Entry 8X2J (electron microscopy, 2.70 A resolution); this record covers chains B and C of the 8 polymer chains in the assembly.

Chain B:
Molecule: Fe-S-cluster-containing hydrogenase components 1-like protein
Organism: Chloroflexus aurantiacus (strain ATCC 29366 / DSM 635 / J-10-fl)
Reference sequence: A9WEV3 (A9WEV3_CHLAA); residue numbers follow UniProt; this construct covers 1-1029
Amino-acid sequence (1029 residues; numbered 1 to 1029; the number before each row is that of its first residue):
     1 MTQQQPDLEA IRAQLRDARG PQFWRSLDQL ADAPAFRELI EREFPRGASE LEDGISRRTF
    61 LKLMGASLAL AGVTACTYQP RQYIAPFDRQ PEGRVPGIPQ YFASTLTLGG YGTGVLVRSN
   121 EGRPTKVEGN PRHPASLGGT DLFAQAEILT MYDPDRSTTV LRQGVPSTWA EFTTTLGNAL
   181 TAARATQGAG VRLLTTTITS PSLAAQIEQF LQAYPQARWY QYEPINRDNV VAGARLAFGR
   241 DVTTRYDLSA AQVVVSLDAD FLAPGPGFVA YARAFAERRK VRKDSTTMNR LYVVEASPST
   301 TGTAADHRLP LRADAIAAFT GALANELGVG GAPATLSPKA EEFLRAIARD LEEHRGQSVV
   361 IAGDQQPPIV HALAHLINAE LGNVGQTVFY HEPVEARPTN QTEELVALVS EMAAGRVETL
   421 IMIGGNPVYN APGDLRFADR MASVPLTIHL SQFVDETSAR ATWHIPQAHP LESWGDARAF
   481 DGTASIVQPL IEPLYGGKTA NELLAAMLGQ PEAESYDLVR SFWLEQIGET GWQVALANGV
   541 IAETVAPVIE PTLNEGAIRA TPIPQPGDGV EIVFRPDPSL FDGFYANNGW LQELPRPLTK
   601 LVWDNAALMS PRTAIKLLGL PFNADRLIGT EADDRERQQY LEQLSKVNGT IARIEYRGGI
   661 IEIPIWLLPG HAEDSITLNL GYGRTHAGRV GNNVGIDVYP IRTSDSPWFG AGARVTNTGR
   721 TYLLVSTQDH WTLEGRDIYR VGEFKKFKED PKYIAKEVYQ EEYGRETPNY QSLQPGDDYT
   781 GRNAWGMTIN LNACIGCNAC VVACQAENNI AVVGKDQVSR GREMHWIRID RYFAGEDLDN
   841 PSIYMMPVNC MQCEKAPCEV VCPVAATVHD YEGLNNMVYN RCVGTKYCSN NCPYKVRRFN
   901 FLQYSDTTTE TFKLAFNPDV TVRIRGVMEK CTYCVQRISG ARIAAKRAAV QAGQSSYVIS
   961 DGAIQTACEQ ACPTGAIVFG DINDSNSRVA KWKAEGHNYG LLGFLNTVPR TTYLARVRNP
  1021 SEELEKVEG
Disordered / not traced: 1-75, 1027-1029
Metal / ion sites: 4Fe-4S cluster Fe site 1: C794, C797, C800, C972; 4Fe-4S cluster Fe site 2: C804, C931, C934, C968; 4Fe-4S cluster Fe site 3: C850, C853, C858, C892; 3Fe-4S cluster Fe near C862 (its only coordinating residue here)
Ligand contacts:
  - 3Fe-4S cluster (F3S): V861, C862, P863, V864, A866, T867, M877, C882, V883, G884, T885, K886, Y887, C888, R897, M928
  - heme c (HEC), molecule 1: Y78, A865, V878, N880, R881
  - heme c (HEC), molecule 2: R942, I943, K946
  - 4Fe-4S cluster (SF4), molecule 1: M787, C804, N808, W826, I827, N849, C931, T932, Y933, C934, T966, A967, C968
  - 4Fe-4S cluster (SF4), molecule 2: A793, C794, I795, G796, C797, N798, A799, C800, I829, P847, A971, C972, P973, T974, A976, I977
  - 4Fe-4S cluster (SF4), molecule 3: C850, M851, Q852, C853, A856, P857, C858, N875, C892, P893, Y894, V896, R897, K930

Chain C:
Molecule: Polysulphide reductase NrfD
Organism: Chloroflexus aurantiacus (strain ATCC 29366 / DSM 635 / J-10-fl)
Reference sequence: A9WEV4 (A9WEV4_CHLAA); numbering as in UniProt (aligned over 1-486)
Amino-acid sequence (486 residues; numbered 1 to 486; the number before each row is that of its first residue):
     1 MAQAQPLRTR PQDDGEAYLL PGETYTSISA KIGDVPLTPP LKTPKGWLAG FSVAFFMLMI
    61 FFVSVTWLFI RGVGIWGINI PVGWGMDIIN FVWWIGIGHA GTLISAILLL LNQGWRNSIN
   121 RFAEAMTLFA VACAGLYPIL HLGRPWLFYW LIPYPNTHGM WPQFRSALAW DVFAISTYAT
   181 VSLVFWLVGL IPDFATLRDR AKNIWVKRLY GIAALGWRGS ARHWHRYEMA SILLAGLSTP
   241 LVVSVHSIIS LDFAISQVPG WQVTVFPPYF VAGAVFAGFA MVLLLMIPVR TFYGFENYIT
   301 LHHLDVMAKV MLTTGMIVVY GYFMEVFASL YSGNEFEEYL LYNRLFGPSS WAYWGLLFCN
   361 AVAIQPLWFK KVRQNIPALL IISLIVSVGM WLERYVIIVI SLERDFLPSS WDIYIPTIWD
   421 WSLYIGTFGL FFTLLFLFIR VLPMINIFEM RLFLYQETEK AKQRAGHGAH GHGHEQSPAH
   481 GAATAD
Disordered / not traced: 1-15, 465-486
Ligand contacts:
  - heme c (HEC): W150, T157, H158, M160
  - 2-heptyl-4-hydroxy quinoline N-oxide (HQO): W84, I88, F91, G135, P138, H141, L142, F148, L151, I152, L168, D171, V172, I175, S176, D252
  - pe(15:0/15:0) (JL3; [(2R)-3-[2-azanylethoxy(oxidanyl)phosphoryl]oxy-2-pentadecanoyloxy-propyl] pentadecanoate): L103, I107, L110, L111, N112, Q113, T239, V243, V271, K460
  - pe(16:0/14:0) (JLQ; [(2R)-3-[2-azanylethoxy(oxidanyl)phosphoryl]oxy-2-tetradecanoyloxy-propyl] hexadecanoate): Y18, L103, L108, L111, Q113, W115, P268, V271, A272, H302, V306, K309, V310, T313, T314, I317
  - JM9 (1,3-bis(13-methyltetradecanoyloxy)propan-2-yl pentadecanoate): L110, M229, I232, L233, G236, L237, T239, P240, V243, S244
From the paper describing this entry:
  - binding site for 2-heptyl-4-hydroxy quinoline N-oxide: W84, I88, F91, P138, H141, L168, D171, I175
  - contacts within the chain: Y178-H246, H99-H246 (hydrogen bond), I95-H246, D171-D252 (hydrogen bond)
  - conformationally variable residues (side-chain flip): H141, D171
  - catalytic residues: H141, D171 (proposed by the authors, not directly observed)

How chain B and chain C interact:
Pairs across the interface (118; chain B residue first):
  R635(B) with E335(C), salt bridge; Y339(C)
  Q639(B) with Y342(C), hydrogen bond
  E642(B) with R404(C), salt bridge
  Q728(B) with S409(C); W411(C)
  D729(B) with W411(C); D412(C)
  H730(B) with P408(C); W411(C)
  T732(B) with P408(C)
  E734(B) with E335(C); Y339(C); P408(C); W411(C)
  R736(B) with F336(C); Y339(C); D405(C), hydrogen bond (side chain-backbone); F406(C), hydrogen bond (side chain-backbone); P408(C); W411(C)
  I738(B) with L407(C), hydrophobic; P408(C)
  R820(B) with N79(C), hydrogen bond (backbone-side chain)
  G821(B) with N79(C); I80(C), hydrogen bond (backbone-backbone); D412(C)
  R822(B) with G74(C), hydrogen bond (side chain-backbone); W76(C), hydrogen bond (side chain-backbone); I78(C), hydrogen bond (side chain-backbone)
  E823(B) with I80(C)
  R828(B) with L407(C); S409(C); S410(C)
  D830(B) with S409(C), hydrogen bond
  Y832(B) with P408(C); S409(C), hydrogen bond
  P857(B) with Q257(C)
  E859(B) with Q163(C), hydrogen bond (backbone-side chain)
  V860(B) with Q163(C), hydrogen bond (backbone-side chain); R165(C); S166(C), hydrogen bond (backbone-backbone)
  V861(B) with S166(C); I255(C), hydrophobic
  C862(B) with Q163(C), hydrogen bond (backbone-side chain); S166(C)
  P863(B) with L151(C), hydrophobic; P162(C); Q163(C), hydrogen bond (backbone-backbone); S166(C); L168(C), hydrophobic
  V864(B) with W150(C); L151(C); M160(C); W161(C)
  A865(B) with M160(C), hydrophobic
  Y879(B) with R144(C), hydrogen bond (backbone-side chain)
  N880(B) with R144(C), hydrogen bond (backbone-side chain); W150(C)
  R881(B) with R144(C); W150(C); M160(C); W161(C)
  C882(B) with R144(C), hydrogen bond (backbone-side chain)
  V883(B) with L142(C); L147(C), hydrophobic; W150(C), hydrophobic
  G884(B) with L142(C)
  T885(B) with W84(C), hydrogen bond (backbone-side chain); H141(C); L142(C), hydrogen bond (backbone-backbone); L168(C)
  K886(B) with I78(C); G83(C); W84(C), hydrogen bond (backbone-side chain); H141(C), hydrogen bond (side chain-backbone)
  Y887(B) with W84(C), hydrophobic; L168(C), hydrophobic; D252(C), hydrogen bond (side chain-backbone); F253(C); I255(C); S256(C)
  N890(B) with P81(C); G83(C), hydrogen bond (side chain-backbone); W84(C); V258(C); L402(C)
  N891(B) with S256(C); Q257(C), hydrogen bond (side chain-backbone)
  P893(B) with D405(C); F406(C); L407(C)
  Y894(B) with L407(C), hydrophobic
  K895(B) with P81(C); D405(C), salt bridge; S410(C)
  R897(B) with I80(C)
  R898(B) with I80(C)
  F899(B) with V73(C), hydrophobic; I80(C)
  F901(B) with G72(C); V73(C); G74(C), hydrogen bond (backbone-backbone); I78(C); N79(C); I80(C), hydrophobic
  L902(B) with R71(C); G74(C)
  R925(B) with F69(C); R71(C), hydrogen bond (side chain-backbone); G72(C)
  G926(B) with G143(C); R144(C)
  V927(B) with R144(C)
  L1002(B) with F406(C), hydrophobic
  F1004(B) with F336(C), hydrophobic
  L1005(B) with Q257(C); F406(C), hydrophobic
Interface residues without a listed pair, chain B (59 interface residues in all): T727, L733, G735, E762, V848, S889, C892, N1006, T1007
Interface residues without a listed pair, chain C (53 interface residues in all): I70, I75, G77, A169, L251, W261, G333

In short:
Chain B and chain C form an interface of 59 and 53 residues respectively, with 27 hydrogen bonds and 3 salt
bridges. Polar contacts include R635(B)-E335(C), E642(B)-R404(C) and K895(B)-D405(C). From the paper:
catalytic residues H141(C) and D171(C); a binding site for 2-heptyl-4-hydroxy quinoline N-oxide at W84(C),
I88(C) and F91(C) among others.
Here chain B is Fe-S-cluster-containing hydrogenase components 1-like protein and chain C is Polysulphide
reductase NrfD, both from Chloroflexus aurantiacus (strain ATCC 29366 / DSM 635 / J-10-fl). Entry 8X2J
(Cryo-EM structure of the photosynthetic alternative complex III with a quinone inhibitor HQNO from
Chloroflexus aurantiacus) was determined by electron microscopy, deposited together with 8K9E and 8K9F.
